Entry 8SUW (electron microscopy, 3.15 A resolution); this record covers chains D and E of the 16 polymer chains in the assembly.

[Chain D (and E)]
Name: SIR2-like domain-containing protein
Organism: Escherichia coli
Notes: chain E of this document is another copy of the same molecule, construct and numbering; everything in this record applies to it too
UniProt: A0A7B5N0T7 (A0A7B5N0T7_ECOLX); numbering as in UniProt (aligned over 1-415)
Sequence (415 residues; row label = number of the first residue in the row):
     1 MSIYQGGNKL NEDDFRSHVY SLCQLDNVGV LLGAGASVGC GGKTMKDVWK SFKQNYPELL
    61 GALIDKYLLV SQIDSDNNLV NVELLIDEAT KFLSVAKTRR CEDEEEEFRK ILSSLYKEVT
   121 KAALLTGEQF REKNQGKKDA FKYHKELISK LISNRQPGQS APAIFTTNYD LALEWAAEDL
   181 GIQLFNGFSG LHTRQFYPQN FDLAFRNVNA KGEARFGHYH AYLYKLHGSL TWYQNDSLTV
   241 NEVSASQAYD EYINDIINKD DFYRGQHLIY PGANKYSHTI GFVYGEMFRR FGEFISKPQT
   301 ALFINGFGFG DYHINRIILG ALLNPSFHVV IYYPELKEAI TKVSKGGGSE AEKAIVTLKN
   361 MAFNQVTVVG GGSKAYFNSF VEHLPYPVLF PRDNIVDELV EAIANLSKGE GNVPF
Not modelled in the structure: 1, 211-216, 392, 409-415 (chain E: 1, 211-216, 408-415)
Small-molecule neighbours: Adenosine-5-Diphosphoribose (AR6; [(2R,3S,4R,5R)-5-(6-aminopurin-9-yl)-3,4-dihydroxy-oxolan-2-yl]methyl [hydroxy-[[(2R,3S,4R,5S)-3,4,5-trihydroxyoxolan-2-yl]methoxy]phosphoryl] hydrogen phosphate): Gly33, Ala34, Gly35, Val38, Thr44, Met45, Glu83, Thr167, His227, Asn305, Gly306, Phe307, Gly308, Phe309, Asp311, Tyr333, Pro334, Tyr376, Phe377
Reported in the primary citation:
  - catalytic residues: His227, Asp311, His313
  - mutagenesis - H227A, D311A, H313A: abolished catalytic activity on NAD+
  - mutagenesis - H227A, D311A, H313A: decreased catalytic activity on single-stranded DNA
  - mutagenesis - H227A: decreased growth

[How chain D and chain E interact]
Contacting residue pairs (41):
  Lys133(D) - His192(E)
  Lys133(D) - Tyr233(E)
  Asn134(D) - Thr193(E)
  Leu171(D) - His192(E)
  Glu178(D) - Leu191(E)
  Glu178(D) - His192(E)  hydrogen bond (side chain-backbone)
  Glu178(D) - Thr193(E)
  Gln183(D) - Ser189(E)  hydrogen bond
  Ser189(D) - Gln183(E)  hydrogen bond
  Leu191(D) - Glu178(E)
  Leu191(D) - Arg194(E)
  Leu191(D) - Glu242(E)
  His192(D) - Leu171(E)
  His192(D) - Glu178(E)  hydrogen bond (backbone-side chain)
  His192(D) - Ala245(E)
  Thr193(D) - Lys133(E)
  Thr193(D) - Asn134(E)
  Thr193(D) - Glu178(E)  hydrogen bond (backbone-side chain)
  Asp202(D) - Asn207(E)
  Asp202(D) - Val208(E)
  Asp202(D) - Asn209(E)
  Leu203(D) - Arg206(E)
  Ala204(D) - Ala204(E)
  Ala204(D) - Phe205(E)
  Ala204(D) - Arg206(E)  hydrogen bond (backbone-backbone)
  Ala204(D) - Val208(E)  hydrophobic
  Phe205(D) - Ala204(E)
  Phe205(D) - Phe205(E)  hydrophobic
  Arg206(D) - Leu203(E)
  Arg206(D) - Ala204(E)  hydrogen bond (backbone-backbone)
  Arg206(D) - Phe205(E)  hydrogen bond (side chain-backbone)
  Asn207(D) - Asp202(E)
  Val208(D) - Asp202(E)  hydrogen bond (backbone-backbone)
  Asn209(D) - Asp202(E)
  Tyr233(D) - Lys133(E)
  Glu242(D) - Leu191(E)
  Ser244(D) - Leu191(E)
  Ser244(D) - Gln247(E)
  Ala245(D) - His192(E)  hydrogen bond (backbone-side chain)
  Ser246(D) - Gln247(E)
  Gln247(D) - Ser246(E)
Also at the interface, not in a pair above, chain D (30 interface residues in all): Trp175, Gly181, Phe185, Gly190, Arg194, Asn200, Gly217
Also at the interface, not in a pair above, chain E (28 interface residues in all): Glu174, Gly190, Tyr197, Val243, Ser244

[Overview]
30 residues of chain D and 28 residues of chain E are in contact, with 10 hydrogen bonds. Polar contacts
include Glu178(D)-His192(E), Gln183(D)-Ser189(E) and Thr193(D)-Glu178(E). Chain D binds
Adenosine-5-Diphosphoribose. The paper reports catalytic residues His227(D), Asp311(D) and His313(D); H227A,
D311A and H313A of chain D abolish catalytic activity on NAD+.
Both chains are SIR2-like domain-containing protein (Escherichia coli). Entry 8SUW (E. coli SIR2-HerA complex
(dodecamer SIR2 bound 4 protomers of HerA)) was determined by electron microscopy together with 8SU9, 8SUB,
8SXX, 8UAE and 8UAF from the same study.
